Entry 4XOQ (X-ray diffraction, 2.05 A resolution); this record covers chains A and B.

# Chain A (and B)
Protein: Coenzyme F420:L-glutamate ligase
Source organism: Mycobacterium tuberculosis (strain ATCC 25618 / H37Rv)
Notes: EC 6.3.2.31, 6.3.2.34; chain B of this document is another copy of the same molecule, construct and numbering; everything in this record applies to it too
UniProtKB: P9WP79 (FBIB_MYCTU); residues 245-448 here = UniProt positions 245-448
Chain sequence (207 residues; row label = number of the first residue in the row):
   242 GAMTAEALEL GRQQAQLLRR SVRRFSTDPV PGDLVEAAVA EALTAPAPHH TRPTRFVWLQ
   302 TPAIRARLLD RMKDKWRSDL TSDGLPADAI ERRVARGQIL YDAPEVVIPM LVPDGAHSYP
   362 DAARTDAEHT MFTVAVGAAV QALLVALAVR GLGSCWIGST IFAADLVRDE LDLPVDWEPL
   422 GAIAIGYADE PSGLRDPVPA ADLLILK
Unresolved in the structure: 242-244
Construct notes: expression tag (242-244)
Ligand contacts:
  - coenzyme f420 (F42), molecule 1: H290, H358, Y360, R365, E369, M372
  - coenzyme f420 (F42), molecule 2: L310, M313, K314, K316, W317, D320, R334, G338, I398, S400, F403
Swiss-Prot annotation at these positions:
  - binding site (FMN): R260 to R264, A288, G399, R436
  - binding site (coenzyme F420-(gamma-Glu)n): D320
Reported in the primary citation:
  - binding site for coenzyme f420: W317, D320, F403

# Interface between chain A and chain B
Contacting residue pairs (146; chain A residue first):
  T245(A) - T245(B)
  T245(A) - A248(B)
  A248(A) - T245(B)
  A248(A) - A248(B)  hydrophobic
  A248(A) - L249(B)
  L249(A) - A248(B)
  L249(A) - L251(B)  hydrophobic
  L249(A) - G252(B)
  L249(A) - Q255(B)
  L251(A) - L249(B)  hydrophobic
  G252(A) - L249(B)
  G252(A) - G252(B)
  G252(A) - R253(B)  hydrogen bond (backbone-backbone)
  R253(A) - G252(B)  hydrogen bond (backbone-backbone)
  R253(A) - R253(B)
  R253(A) - Q255(B)  hydrogen bond
  R253(A) - A256(B)
  R253(A) - L259(B)
  R253(A) - V390(B)
  Q254(A) - V390(B)
  Q254(A) - R391(B)
  Q255(A) - L249(B)
  Q255(A) - R253(B)  hydrogen bond
  A256(A) - R253(B)
  A256(A) - A256(B)  hydrophobic
  Q257(A) - E282(B)  hydrogen bond
  Q257(A) - A383(B)  hydrogen bond (side chain-backbone)
  Q257(A) - V386(B)
  Q257(A) - A387(B)
  L258(A) - E282(B)
  L259(A) - R253(B)
  R260(A) - T285(B)  hydrogen bond (side chain-backbone)
  R260(A) - A286(B)
  R260(A) - P287(B)
  S262(A) - P287(B)
  V280(A) - A441(B)  hydrophobic
  A281(A) - P438(B)
  A281(A) - V439(B)
  E282(A) - Q257(B)  hydrogen bond
  L284(A) - A441(B)  hydrophobic
  L284(A) - L444(B)  hydrophobic
  T285(A) - R260(B)  hydrogen bond (backbone-side chain)
  T285(A) - R436(B)
  T285(A) - P438(B)
  A286(A) - R260(B)
  A286(A) - Q382(B)
  P287(A) - R260(B)
  P287(A) - S262(B)
  P287(A) - Q382(B)
  P287(A) - L385(B)  hydrophobic
  R293(A) - D443(B)  salt bridge
  R293(A) - L444(B)
  T295(A) - L444(B)
  R296(A) - D443(B)
  R296(A) - L444(B)
  R296(A) - I446(B)
  F297(A) - L444(B)  hydrogen bond (backbone-backbone)
  F297(A) - L445(B)
  F297(A) - I446(B)  hydrogen bond (backbone-backbone)
  V298(A) - I446(B)
  V298(A) - K448(B)
  W299(A) - I446(B)  hydrogen bond (backbone-backbone)
  W299(A) - L447(B)  hydrophobic
  W299(A) - K448(B)  hydrogen bond (backbone-backbone)
  L300(A) - K448(B)
  Q301(A) - L447(B)
  Q301(A) - K448(B)  hydrogen bond (backbone-backbone)
  T302(A) - K448(B)  hydrogen bond (side chain-backbone)
  D320(A) - R365(B)
  D324(A) - R365(B)  salt bridge
  R365(A) - D320(B)
  R365(A) - D324(B)  salt bridge
  R365(A) - F403(B)
  A368(A) - I402(B)
  A368(A) - F403(B)  hydrophobic
  E369(A) - F403(B)
  T371(A) - I402(B)
  T371(A) - L421(B)
  M372(A) - W397(B)
  M372(A) - G399(B)
  M372(A) - I402(B)  hydrophobic
  T374(A) - T374(B)
  T374(A) - V375(B)
  V375(A) - T374(B)
  V375(A) - G378(B)
  V375(A) - W397(B)  hydrophobic
  V375(A) - L421(B)  hydrophobic
  G378(A) - V375(B)
  G378(A) - G378(B)
  G378(A) - A379(B)
  A379(A) - G378(B)  hydrogen bond (backbone-backbone)
  A379(A) - A379(B)
  A379(A) - Q382(B)
  Q382(A) - A286(B)
  Q382(A) - P287(B)
  Q382(A) - A379(B)
  Q382(A) - Q382(B)
  Q382(A) - A383(B)
  A383(A) - Q257(B)  hydrogen bond (backbone-side chain)
  A383(A) - Q382(B)
  L385(A) - P287(B)  hydrophobic
  V386(A) - Q257(B)
  A387(A) - Q257(B)
  V390(A) - R253(B)
  V390(A) - Q254(B)
  W397(A) - M372(B)
  W397(A) - V375(B)  hydrophobic
  G399(A) - M372(B)
  I402(A) - A368(B)
  I402(A) - T371(B)
  I402(A) - M372(B)  hydrophobic
  F403(A) - R365(B)
  F403(A) - A368(B)  hydrophobic
  F403(A) - E369(B)
  F403(A) - M372(B)  hydrophobic
  L412(A) - K448(B)  hydrogen bond (backbone-side chain)
  W418(A) - I446(B)  hydrophobic
  L421(A) - T371(B)
  L421(A) - V375(B)  hydrophobic
  R436(A) - T285(B)
  P438(A) - A281(B)
  P438(A) - T285(B)
  V439(A) - A281(B)
  A441(A) - V280(B)  hydrophobic
  A441(A) - L284(B)  hydrophobic
  D443(A) - R293(B)  salt bridge
  L444(A) - L284(B)  hydrophobic
  L444(A) - R293(B)
  L444(A) - T295(B)
  L444(A) - R296(B)
  L444(A) - F297(B)  hydrogen bond (backbone-backbone)
  L445(A) - F297(B)
  L445(A) - W299(B)  hydrophobic
  I446(A) - R296(B)
  I446(A) - F297(B)  hydrogen bond (backbone-backbone)
  I446(A) - V298(B)
  I446(A) - W299(B)  hydrogen bond (backbone-backbone)
  I446(A) - W418(B)  hydrophobic
  L447(A) - W299(B)
  L447(A) - Q301(B)
  K448(A) - V298(B)
  K448(A) - W299(B)  hydrogen bond (backbone-backbone)
  K448(A) - L300(B)
  K448(A) - Q301(B)  hydrogen bond (backbone-backbone)
  K448(A) - T302(B)  hydrogen bond (backbone-side chain)
  K448(A) - L412(B)  hydrogen bond (side chain-backbone)
Interface residues without a listed pair, chain A (72 interface residues in all): E277, P289, L321, Y360, A376, L414, L435, P440
Interface residues without a listed pair, chain B (72 interface residues in all): L258, E277, P289, I305, Y360, A376, L414, P440

# In short
The chain A/chain B interface involves 72 residues from each chain; the contacts include 25 hydrogen bonds and
4 salt bridges. Polar pairs include R293(A)-D443(B), D324(A)-R365(B) and R253(A)-Q255(B). Bound to chain A:
coenzyme f420. From the paper: a binding site for coenzyme f420 at W317(A), D320(A) and F403(A).
Both chains are Coenzyme F420:L-glutamate ligase (Mycobacterium tuberculosis (strain ATCC 25618 / H37Rv)).
Entry 4XOQ (F420 complex of coenzyme F420:L-glutamate ligase (FbiB) from Mycobacterium tuberculosis
(C-terminal domain)) was determined by X-ray diffraction, deposited together with 4XOM.
